5XTO - chains A and B; structure by X-ray diffraction, 2.56 A resolution.

# Chain A (and B)
Molecule: FAD-linked sulfhydryl oxidase
From: Autographa californica nucleopolyhedrovirus
Notes: EC 1.8.3.2; chain B of this document is another copy of the same molecule, construct and numbering; everything in this record applies to it too
UniProt: P41480 (FLSO_NPVAC); residue numbers follow UniProt; this construct covers 1-259
Sequence (293 residues; each row starts with the number of its first residue; numbers below 1 keep their minus sign (Met-33 is residue -33)):
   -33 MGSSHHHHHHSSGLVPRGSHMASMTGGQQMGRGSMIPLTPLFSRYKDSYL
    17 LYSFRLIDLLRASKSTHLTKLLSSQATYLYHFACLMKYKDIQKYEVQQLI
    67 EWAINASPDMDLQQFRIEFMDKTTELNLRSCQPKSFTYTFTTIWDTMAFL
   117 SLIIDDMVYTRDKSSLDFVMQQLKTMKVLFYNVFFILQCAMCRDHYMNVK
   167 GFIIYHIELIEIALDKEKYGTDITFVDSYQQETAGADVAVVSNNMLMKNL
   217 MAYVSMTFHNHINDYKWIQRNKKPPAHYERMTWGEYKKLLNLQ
Not modelled in the structure: -33 to 0, 51-57, 130, 205-207, 241-243 (chain B: -33 to 0, 51-57, 130, 205-207, 241-245, 259)
Construct notes: initiating methionine (-33); expression tag (-32 to 0); engineered mutation Ala114 (His in P41480)
Disulfides: Cys155-Cys158
Ligand contacts: FAD (flavin-adenine dinucleotide): Arg10, Phe106, Thr107, Ile109, Trp110, Met113, Phe151, Met157, Cys158, His161, Tyr162, Met222, His225, Asn226, Ile228, Asn229, Lys232, Gln235, Met247, Tyr252

# How chain A and chain B interact
Contacting residue pairs (64; chain A residue first):
  Lys140(A) - Tyr231(B)
  Lys143(A) - Tyr231(B)  hydrogen bond
  Tyr147(A) - Met163(B)
  Tyr147(A) - Asn164(B)
  His161(A) - Glu174(B)  salt bridge
  Met163(A) - Tyr147(B)
  Asn164(A) - Tyr147(B)
  Asn164(A) - Gly167(B)
  Asn164(A) - Ile170(B)
  Val165(A) - Gly167(B)
  Val165(A) - Ile170(B)  hydrophobic
  Val165(A) - Tyr171(B)  hydrophobic
  Val165(A) - Glu174(B)
  Gly167(A) - Asn164(B)
  Gly167(A) - Val165(B)
  Gly167(A) - Gly167(B)
  Gly167(A) - Phe168(B)
  Phe168(A) - Gly167(B)
  Phe168(A) - Phe168(B)
  Phe168(A) - Tyr171(B)  hydrophobic
  Ile170(A) - Asn164(B)
  Ile170(A) - Val165(B)  hydrophobic
  Tyr171(A) - Val165(B)  hydrophobic
  Tyr171(A) - Phe168(B)  hydrophobic
  Tyr171(A) - Thr223(B)
  Tyr171(A) - His227(B)
  Glu174(A) - His161(B)  salt bridge
  Glu174(A) - Val165(B)
  Glu174(A) - His227(B)  salt bridge
  Glu174(A) - Tyr231(B)
  Leu175(A) - His227(B)
  Glu177(A) - Tyr231(B)  hydrogen bond
  Glu177(A) - Ile234(B)
  Ile178(A) - His227(B)
  Ile178(A) - Asp230(B)
  Ile178(A) - Tyr231(B)
  Ile178(A) - Ile234(B)  hydrophobic
  Asp181(A) - Ile234(B)
  Tyr185(A) - Lys238(B)  hydrogen bond (side chain-backbone)
  Tyr185(A) - Lys239(B)
  Gln196(A) - Gln196(B)
  Gln196(A) - Thr199(B)  hydrogen bond
  Gln196(A) - Ala200(B)
  Thr199(A) - Gln196(B)  hydrogen bond
  Ala200(A) - Gln196(B)
  Asp203(A) - Thr248(B)
  Asp203(A) - Trp249(B)  hydrogen bond (side chain-backbone)
  Thr223(A) - Tyr171(B)
  His227(A) - Tyr171(B)
  His227(A) - Glu174(B)  salt bridge
  His227(A) - Leu175(B)
  His227(A) - Ile178(B)
  Asp230(A) - Ile178(B)
  Tyr231(A) - Lys140(B)
  Tyr231(A) - Lys143(B)  hydrogen bond
  Tyr231(A) - Glu174(B)
  Tyr231(A) - Glu177(B)  hydrogen bond
  Ile234(A) - Glu177(B)
  Ile234(A) - Ile178(B)  hydrophobic
  Ile234(A) - Asp181(B)
  Lys238(A) - Tyr185(B)
  Lys239(A) - Tyr185(B)
  Thr248(A) - Asp203(B)
  Trp249(A) - Asp203(B)  hydrogen bond (backbone-side chain)
Other interface residues (no listed pair), chain A (39 interface residues in all): Met136, His172, Tyr195, Val204, Tyr219, Met222, Phe224, Asn237, Pro240
Other interface residues (no listed pair), chain B (38 interface residues in all): Met136, Lys166, Tyr195, Val204, Tyr219, Phe224, Asn237, Pro240

# In short
39 residues of chain A face 38 of chain B across their interface, with 9 hydrogen bonds and 4 salt bridges.
Polar pairs include His161(A)-Glu174(B), Glu174(A)-His227(B) and Lys143(A)-Tyr231(B). Ligands of chain A:
flavin-adenine dinucleotide.
Chain A and chain B are both FAD-linked sulfhydryl oxidase (Autographa californica nucleopolyhedrovirus); the
structure, Crystal structure of baculoviral sulfhydryl oxidase P33 (H114A mutant), was determined by X-ray
diffraction together with 5XTN, 5XTP, 5XTQ and 5XTR from the same study.
